PDB entry 4GRW | X-ray diffraction, 2.55 A resolution | chains B and G of the 5 polymer chains in the assembly

[Chain B]
Protein: Interleukin-12 subunit beta
From: Homo sapiens
UniProt: P29460 (IL12B_HUMAN); residues -21 to 306 here correspond to UniProt positions 1-328 (UniProt number = residue number + 22)
Chain sequence (328 residues; numbered -21 to 306; the number before each row is that of its first residue; numbers below 1 keep their minus sign (Met-21 is residue -21)):
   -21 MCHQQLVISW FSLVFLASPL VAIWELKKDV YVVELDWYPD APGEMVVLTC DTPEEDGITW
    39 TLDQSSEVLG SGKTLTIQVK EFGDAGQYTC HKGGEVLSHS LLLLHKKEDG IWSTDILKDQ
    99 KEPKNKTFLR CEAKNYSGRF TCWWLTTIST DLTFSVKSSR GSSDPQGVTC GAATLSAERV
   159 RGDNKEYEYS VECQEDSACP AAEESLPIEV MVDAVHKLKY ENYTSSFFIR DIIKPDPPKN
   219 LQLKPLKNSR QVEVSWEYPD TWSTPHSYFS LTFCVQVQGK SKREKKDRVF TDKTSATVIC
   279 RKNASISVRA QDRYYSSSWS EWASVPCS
Disordered / not traced: -21 to 0, 140-142, 160-161, 258-264, 306
Cystine bridges: Cys28-Cys68, Cys109-Cys120, Cys148-Cys171, Cys278-Cys305
Covalent attachments: glycan linked to Asn200
UniProt features mapped onto this chain:
  - glycosylation: Asn113 (N-linked (GlcNAc...) asparagine), Asn200 (N-linked (GlcNAc...) asparagine), Trp297 (C-linked (Man) tryptophan)
Reported in the primary citation:
  - post-translational modification sites: Asn200
  - binding site for N-acetylglucosamine: Asn200

[Chain G]
Protein: Nanobody 124C4
From: Lama glama
Notes: antibody fragment or engineered binder
Chain sequence (125 residues; row label = number of the first residue in the row):
     1 EVQLVESGGG LVQPGGSLRL SCAASGF
   27B T
   28C L
   28B D
   28A D
    28 YAIAWFRQAP GKEREGVSGI DSGDGSAYYA DSVKGRFTIS SDNAKNTVYL QMNSLRPEDT
    88 AVYYCARVRT GWGLNAPDYA MDYWGKGTLV TVSS
Cystine bridges: Cys22-Cys92

[Chain B / chain G interface]
Contacting residue pairs (34; chain B residue first):
  Tyr114(B) - Gly98(G)
  Ser115(B) - Gly98(G)  hydrogen bond (backbone-backbone)
  Ser115(B) - Trp99(G)
  Arg117(B) - Tyr106(G)  hydrogen bond
  Gln172(B) - Trp99(G)
  Gln172(B) - Tyr106(G)  hydrogen bond
  Pro178(B) - Thr97(G)
  Pro178(B) - Gly98(G)
  Lys217(B) - Ala54(G)  hydrogen bond (side chain-backbone)
  Glu235(B) - Ser53(G)
  Asp238(B) - Ala54(G)
  Asp238(B) - Tyr55(G)
  Asp238(B) - Gly100(G)
  Asp238(B) - Leu101(G)  hydrogen bond (backbone-backbone)
  Asp238(B) - Asn102(G)
  Thr239(B) - Gly100(G)
  Thr239(B) - Asn102(G)
  Trp240(B) - Trp99(G)
  Trp240(B) - Gly100(G)
  Ser241(B) - Gly98(G)  hydrogen bond (side chain-backbone)
  Ser241(B) - Trp99(G)
  Thr242(B) - Ala29(G)
  Thr242(B) - Val95(G)
  Thr242(B) - Thr97(G)
  Thr242(B) - Gly98(G)  hydrogen bond (backbone-backbone)
  Thr242(B) - Trp99(G)  hydrogen bond (side chain-backbone)
  Thr242(B) - Leu101(G)
  Pro243(B) - Asp28A(G)
  Pro243(B) - Asp48(G)
  Pro243(B) - Thr97(G)
  His244(B) - Asp48(G)  salt bridge
  His244(B) - Asp51(G)  salt bridge
  His244(B) - Ser53(G)
  Phe247(B) - Gly98(G)
Other interface residues (no listed pair), chain B (18 interface residues in all): Asn113, Tyr236, Ser245
Other interface residues (no listed pair), chain G (18 interface residues in all): Asp28B, Gly52, Arg96

[Summary]
Chain B and chain G each contribute 18 residues to their interface; the contacts include 8 hydrogen bonds and
2 salt bridges. Polar pairs include His244(B)-Asp48(G), His244(B)-Asp51(G) and Arg117(B)-Tyr106(G). The paper
reports a binding site for N-acetylglucosamine at Asn200(B); a modification site at Asn200(B).
Chain B is Interleukin-12 subunit beta (Homo sapiens) and chain G is Nanobody 124C4 (Lama glama); the
structure, Structure of a complex of human IL-23 with 3 Nanobodies (Llama vHHs), was determined by X-ray
diffraction.
